3T5L - chains A and C of the 3 polymer chains in the assembly; structure by X-ray diffraction, 2.90 A resolution.

# Chain A
Name: DNA polymerase IV
From: Sulfolobus solfataricus P2
Notes: EC 2.7.7.7
UniProt: Q97W02 (DPO4_SULSO); residue numbers follow UniProt; this construct covers 1-341
Sequence (341 residues; numbered 1 to 341; the number before each row is that of its first residue):
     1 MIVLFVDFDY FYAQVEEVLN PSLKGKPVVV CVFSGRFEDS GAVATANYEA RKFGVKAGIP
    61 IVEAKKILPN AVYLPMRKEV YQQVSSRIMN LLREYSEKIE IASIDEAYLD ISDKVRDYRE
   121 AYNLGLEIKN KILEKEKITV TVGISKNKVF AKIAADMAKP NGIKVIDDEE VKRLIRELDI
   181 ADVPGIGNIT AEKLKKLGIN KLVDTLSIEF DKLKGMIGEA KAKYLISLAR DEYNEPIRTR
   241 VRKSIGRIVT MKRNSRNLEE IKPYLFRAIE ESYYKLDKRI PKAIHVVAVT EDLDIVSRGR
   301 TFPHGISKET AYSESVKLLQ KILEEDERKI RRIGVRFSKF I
UniProt features mapped onto this chain:
  - active site: Glu106
  - binding site (Mg(2+)): Asp7, Asp105
  - site: Tyr12 (Substrate discrimination)
Ion coordination: Ca2+ site 1: Asp7, Phe8, Asp105 (together with 2'-deoxyguanosine-5'-triphosphate); Ca2+ site 2: Asp7, Glu106 (together with 2'-deoxyguanosine-5'-triphosphate) (shared with DC514(C) of chain C); Ca2+ site 3: Ala181, Ile186
Ligand contacts: 2'-deoxyguanosine-5'-triphosphate (DGT): Asp7, Phe8, Asp9, Tyr10, Phe11, Tyr12, Val32, Ala44, Thr45, Tyr48, Arg51, Ala57, Met76, Ile104, Asp105, Glu106, Lys159
From the paper describing this entry:
  - binding site for the 17-nt DNA strand: Lys78
  - binding site for 2'-deoxyguanosine-5'-triphosphate: Tyr12

# Chain C
Molecule: 14-nt DNA strand
Sequence (14 nucleotides; row label = number of the first residue in the row):
   501 GGGGGAAGGA TTCC
Ion coordination: Ca2+: DC514 (together with 2'-deoxyguanosine-5'-triphosphate) (shared with Asp7(A), Glu106(A) of chain A)

# Interface between chain A and chain C
Pairs across the interface (30; chain A residue first):
  Ser103(A) - DC514(C)  hydrogen bond to the phosphate
  Ile104(A) - DC514(C)  phosphate contact
  Asp105(A) - DC514(C)  phosphate contact
  Glu106(A) - DC514(C)  phosphate contact
  Lys152(A) - DC514(C)  salt bridge to the phosphate
  Val183(A) - DC513(C)  phosphate contact
  Pro184(A) - DC513(C)  phosphate contact
  Gly185(A) - DT512(C)  phosphate contact
  Gly185(A) - DC513(C)  hydrogen bond to the phosphate
  Ile186(A) - DT512(C)  phosphate contact
  Ile186(A) - DC513(C)  hydrogen bond to the phosphate
  Gly187(A) - DT512(C)  hydrogen bond to the phosphate
  Gly187(A) - DC513(C)  phosphate contact
  Asn188(A) - DT512(C)  phosphate contact
  Ile189(A) - DT511(C)  phosphate contact
  Ile189(A) - DT512(C)  phosphate contact
  Thr190(A) - DT511(C)  phosphate contact
  Thr190(A) - DT512(C)  hydrogen bond to the phosphate
  Lys193(A) - DT511(C)  salt bridge to the phosphate
  Val296(A) - DG509(C)  phosphate contact
  Ser297(A) - DG508(C)  sugar contact
  Ser297(A) - DG509(C)  hydrogen bond to the phosphate
  Arg298(A) - DG508(C)  salt bridge to the phosphate
  Arg298(A) - DG509(C)  salt bridge to the phosphate
  Gly299(A) - DG508(C)  hydrogen bond to the phosphate
  Arg300(A) - DA507(C)  phosphate contact
  Thr301(A) - DA506(C)  sugar contact
  Thr301(A) - DA507(C)  hydrogen bond to the phosphate
  Lys321(A) - DG508(C)  phosphate contact
  Lys339(A) - DA506(C)  salt bridge to the phosphate
Other interface residues (no listed pair), chain A (24 interface residues in all): Lys221, Ile295

# Overview
Chain A and chain C form an interface of 24 and 8 residues respectively; the contacts include 8 hydrogen bonds
and 5 salt bridges. Among the polar pairs are Ser103(A)-DC514(C), Gly185(A)-DC513(C) and Ile186(A)-DC513(C).
Chain A binds 2'-deoxyguanosine-5'-triphosphate. The paper reports a binding site for the 17-nt DNA strand at
Lys78(A); a binding site for 2'-deoxyguanosine-5'-triphosphate at Tyr12(A).
Here chain A is DNA polymerase IV (Sulfolobus solfataricus P2) and chain C is a 14-nt DNA strand. Entry 3T5L
(Ternary complex of HNE Adduct modified DNA (5'-CXG-3' vs 14-mer) with Dpo4 and incoming dDGT) was determined
by X-ray diffraction, deposited together with 3T5H, 3T5J and 3T5K.
